PDB entry 1LK2 | X-ray diffraction, 1.35 A resolution | chains A and P of the 3 polymer chains in the assembly

Chain A:
Protein: H-2 class I histocompatibility antigen, K-B alpha chain
Organism: Mus musculus
Notes: fragment: extracellular domain, sequence database residues 22-295, numbered 1-274
UniProtKB: P01901 (HA1B_MOUSE); residues 1-274 here correspond to UniProt positions 22-295 (UniProt number = residue number + 21)
Chain sequence (274 residues; row label = number of the first residue in the row):
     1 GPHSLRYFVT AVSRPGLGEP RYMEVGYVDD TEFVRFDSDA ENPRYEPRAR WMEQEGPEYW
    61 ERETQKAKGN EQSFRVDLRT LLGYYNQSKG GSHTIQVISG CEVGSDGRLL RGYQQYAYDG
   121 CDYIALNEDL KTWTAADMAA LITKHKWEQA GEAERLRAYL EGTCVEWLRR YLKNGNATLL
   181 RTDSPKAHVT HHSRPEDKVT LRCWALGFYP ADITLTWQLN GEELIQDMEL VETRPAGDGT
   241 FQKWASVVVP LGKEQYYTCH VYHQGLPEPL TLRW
UniProt features mapped onto this chain:
  - glycosylation (N-linked (GlcNAc...) asparagine): Asn86, Asn176
Cystine bridges: Cys101-Cys164, Cys203-Cys259
Glycans and other covalent adducts: N-acetylglucosamine (NAG) linked to Asn86; glycan linked to Asn176

Chain P:
Protein: Insulin receptor, beta-subunit
Notes: fragment: sequence database residues 423-430, numbered 1-8
UniProtKB: P15208 (INSR_MOUSE); residues 1-8 here correspond to UniProt positions 423-430 (UniProt number = residue number + 422)
Chain sequence (8 residues; numbered 1 to 8; the number before each row is that of its first residue):
     1 GNYSFYAL
UniProt features mapped onto this chain:
  - glycosylation: Asn2 (N-linked (GlcNAc...) asparagine)

How chain A and chain P interact:
Residue-residue contacts (37; chain A residue first):
  Tyr7(A) - Gly1(P)  hydrogen bond (side chain-backbone)
  Tyr7(A) - Asn2(P)  hydrogen bond (side chain-backbone)
  Val9(A) - Asn2(P)
  Glu24(A) - Asn2(P)  hydrogen bond
  Glu63(A) - Gly1(P)
  Lys66(A) - Asn2(P)  hydrogen bond (side chain-backbone)
  Lys66(A) - Tyr3(P)
  Lys66(A) - Ser4(P)
  Asn70(A) - Tyr3(P)  hydrogen bond (side chain-backbone)
  Asn70(A) - Ser4(P)
  Asn70(A) - Phe5(P)  hydrogen bond (side chain-backbone)
  Ser73(A) - Phe5(P)  hydrogen bond (side chain-backbone)
  Phe74(A) - Phe5(P)  hydrophobic
  Asp77(A) - Ala7(P)
  Asp77(A) - Leu8(P)  hydrogen bond (side chain-backbone)
  Thr80(A) - Leu8(P)
  Leu81(A) - Leu8(P)  hydrophobic
  Tyr84(A) - Leu8(P)  hydrogen bond (side chain-backbone)
  Val97(A) - Phe5(P)  hydrophobic
  Gln114(A) - Tyr3(P)
  Gln114(A) - Phe5(P)
  Tyr116(A) - Phe5(P)
  Tyr116(A) - Leu8(P)  hydrophobic
  Tyr123(A) - Leu8(P)  hydrophobic
  Thr143(A) - Leu8(P)  hydrogen bond (side chain-backbone)
  Lys146(A) - Leu8(P)
  Trp147(A) - Ala7(P)  hydrogen bond (side chain-backbone)
  Glu152(A) - Tyr3(P)  hydrogen bond
  Arg155(A) - Tyr3(P)  hydrogen bond
  Arg155(A) - Ser4(P)  hydrogen bond (side chain-backbone)
  Arg155(A) - Tyr6(P)
  Leu156(A) - Tyr3(P)  hydrogen bond (backbone-side chain)
  Tyr159(A) - Gly1(P)  hydrogen bond (side chain-backbone)
  Tyr159(A) - Asn2(P)
  Tyr159(A) - Tyr3(P)  hydrogen bond (side chain-backbone)
  Trp167(A) - Gly1(P)
  Tyr171(A) - Gly1(P)  hydrogen bond (side chain-backbone)
Also at the interface, not in a pair above, chain A (29 interface residues in all): Leu5, Tyr45, Tyr59, Ser99

Overview:
29 residues of chain A and 8 residues of chain P are in contact; the contacts include 18 hydrogen bonds. Polar
pairs include Tyr7(A)-Gly1(P), Tyr7(A)-Asn2(P) and Glu24(A)-Asn2(P). Covalently linked N-acetylglucosamine: at
Asn86(A).
Chain A is H-2 class I histocompatibility antigen, K-B alpha chain (Mus musculus) and chain P is Insulin
receptor, beta-subunit; the structure, 1.35A crystal structure of H-2Kb complexed with the GNYSFYAL peptide,
was determined by X-ray diffraction.
